Entry 3UTS (X-ray diffraction, 2.71 A resolution); this record covers chains A and B of the 5 polymer chains in the assembly.

[Chain A]
Molecule: HLA class I histocompatibility antigen, A-2 alpha chain
Source organism: Homo sapiens
Reference sequence: P01892 (1A02_HUMAN); residues 1-276 here correspond to UniProt positions 25-300 (UniProt number = residue number + 24)
Sequence (276 residues; numbered 1 to 276; the number before each row is that of its first residue):
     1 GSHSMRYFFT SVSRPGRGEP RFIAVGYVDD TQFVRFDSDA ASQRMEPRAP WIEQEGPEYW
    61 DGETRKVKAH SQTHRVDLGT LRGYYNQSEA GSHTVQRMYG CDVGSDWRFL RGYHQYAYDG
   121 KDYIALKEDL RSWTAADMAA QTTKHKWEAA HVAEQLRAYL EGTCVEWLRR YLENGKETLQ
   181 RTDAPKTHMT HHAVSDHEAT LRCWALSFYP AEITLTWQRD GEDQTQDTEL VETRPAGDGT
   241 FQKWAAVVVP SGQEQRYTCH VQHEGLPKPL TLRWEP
Disulfides: C101-C164, C203-C259

[Chain B]
Molecule: Beta-2-microglobulin
Source organism: Homo sapiens
Reference sequence: P61769 (B2MG_HUMAN); residues 1-99 here correspond to UniProt positions 21-119 (UniProt number = residue number + 20)
Sequence (100 residues; row label = number of the first residue in the row; numbering starts at 0):
     0 MIQRTPKIQV YSRHPAENGK SNFLNCYVSG FHPSDIEVDL LKNGERIEKV EHSDLSFSKD
    60 WSFYLLYYTE FTPTEKDEYA CRVNHVTLSQ PKIVKWDRDM
Disulfides: C25-C80
Construct notes: initiating methionine (0)
UniProt features mapped onto this chain:
  - modified residue: Q2 (Pyrrolidone carboxylic acid)
  - glycosylation: I1 (N-linked (Glc) (glycation) isoleucine), K19 (N-linked (Glc) (glycation) lysine), K41 (N-linked (Glc) (glycation) lysine), K48 (N-linked (Glc) (glycation) lysine), K58 (N-linked (Glc) (glycation) lysine), K91 (N-linked (Glc) (glycation) lysine), K94 (N-linked (Glc) (glycation) lysine)

[Interface between chain A and chain B]
Contacting residue pairs - 50 pairs, chain A then chain B:
  F8(A) - F56(B)
  F9(A) - F56(B)
  T10(A) - F56(B)
  T10(A) - F62(B)
  I23(A) - L54(B)  hydrophobic
  V25(A) - D53(B)
  V25(A) - L54(B)
  Y27(A) - S55(B)
  Y27(A) - Y63(B)
  Q32(A) - D53(B)  hydrogen bond
  R35(A) - D53(B)  salt bridge
  R48(A) - D53(B)  salt bridge
  H93(A) - M0(B)
  Q96(A) - H31(B)  hydrogen bond
  Q96(A) - F56(B)
  Q96(A) - W60(B)  hydrogen bond (side chain-backbone)
  Q96(A) - F62(B)
  R97(A) - F56(B)
  M98(A) - F56(B)  hydrophobic
  Q115(A) - W60(B)
  Y116(A) - W60(B)
  A117(A) - W60(B)
  D119(A) - M0(B)
  D119(A) - H31(B)
  G120(A) - I1(B)
  G120(A) - R3(B)  hydrogen bond (backbone-side chain)
  G120(A) - H31(B)  hydrogen bond (backbone-side chain)
  K121(A) - I1(B)
  D122(A) - W60(B)  hydrogen bond
  H192(A) - D98(B)
  R202(A) - M99(B)
  W204(A) - M99(B)
  V231(A) - Q8(B)
  E232(A) - Q8(B)  hydrogen bond (backbone-side chain)
  E232(A) - Y26(B)  hydrogen bond
  E232(A) - S28(B)  hydrogen bond
  R234(A) - Q8(B)  hydrogen bond
  R234(A) - Y10(B)
  P235(A) - Y10(B)  hydrogen bond (backbone-side chain)
  P235(A) - N24(B)
  P235(A) - Y26(B)
  P235(A) - L65(B)  hydrophobic
  A236(A) - R12(B)
  A236(A) - N24(B)  hydrogen bond (backbone-side chain)
  G237(A) - R12(B)  hydrogen bond (backbone-side chain)
  D238(A) - H13(B)  salt bridge
  Q242(A) - Y10(B)
  Q242(A) - S11(B)  hydrogen bond (side chain-backbone)
  Q242(A) - R12(B)  hydrogen bond (side chain-backbone)
  W244(A) - M99(B)  hydrophobic
Other interface residues (no listed pair), chain A (35 interface residues in all): V12, T94, T233
Other interface residues (no listed pair), chain B (23 interface residues in all): S33

[Overview]
35 residues of chain A face 23 of chain B across their interface; the contacts include 15 hydrogen bonds and 3
salt bridges. Among the polar pairs are R35(A)-D53(B), R48(A)-D53(B) and D238(A)-H13(B).
Here chain A is HLA class I histocompatibility antigen, A-2 alpha chain and chain B is Beta-2-microglobulin,
both from Homo sapiens. Entry 3UTS (1E6-A*0201-ALWGPDPAAA Complex, Monoclinic) was determined by X-ray
diffraction, deposited together with 3UTP, 3UTQ and 3UTT.
